PDB entry 1W8D | X-ray diffraction, 2.20 A resolution | chains B and D of the 4 polymer chains in the assembly

== Chain B (and D) ==
Protein: 2,4-dienoyl-CoA reductase, mitochondrial precursor
Source organism: Homo sapiens
Notes: EC 1.3.1.34; chain D of this document is another copy of the same molecule, construct and numbering; everything in this record applies to it too
UniProt: Q16698 (DECR_HUMAN); numbering as in UniProt (aligned over 35-335)
Amino-acid sequence (302 residues; numbered 34 to 335; the number before each row is that of its first residue):
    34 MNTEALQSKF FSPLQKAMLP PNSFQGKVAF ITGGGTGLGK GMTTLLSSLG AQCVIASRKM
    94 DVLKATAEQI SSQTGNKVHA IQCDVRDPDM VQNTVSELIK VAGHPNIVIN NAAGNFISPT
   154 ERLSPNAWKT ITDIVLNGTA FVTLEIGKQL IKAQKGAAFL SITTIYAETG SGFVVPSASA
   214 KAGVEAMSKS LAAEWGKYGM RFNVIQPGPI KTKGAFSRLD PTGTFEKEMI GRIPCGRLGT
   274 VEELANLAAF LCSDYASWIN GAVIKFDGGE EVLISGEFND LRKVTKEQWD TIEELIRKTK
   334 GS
Disordered / not traced: 245-258, 330-335 (chain D: 246-259, 328-335)
Modified residues: Mse34, Mse51, Mse75, Mse93, Mse123, Mse220, Mse233, Mse262 (selenomethionine; parent Met)
Small-molecule neighbours: NADP (NAP; NADP nicotinamide-adenine-dinucleotide phosphate): Gly66, Gly68, Thr69, Gly70, Leu71, Gly72, Ser90, Arg91, Lys92, Cys116, Asp117, Val118, Arg119, Asn144, Ala145, Ala146, Ile167, Ile195, Thr196, Thr197, Lys214, Pro240, Gly241, Pro242, Ile243
Curated features (UniProtKB/Swiss-Prot):
  - active site: Tyr199 (Proton acceptor)
  - binding site (NADP(+)): Gly66 to Leu71, Arg91, Asp117, Lys214, Pro240 to Ile243
  - binding site (substrate): Arg91, Arg119, Phe149, Ser157, Arg251
  - modified residue: Lys42 (N6-acetyllysine), Lys49 (N6-acetyllysine), Thr69 (Phosphothreonine), Lys73 (N6-succinyllysine), Lys97 (N6-acetyllysine), Lys230 (N6-acetyllysine), Lys244 (N6-acetyllysine), Lys260 (N6-acetyllysine), Lys319 (N6-acetyllysine)

== Chain B / chain D interface ==
Residue-residue contacts (82):
  Pro121(B) - Pro158(D)  hydrophobic
  Pro152(B) - Glu227(D)
  Thr153(B) - Leu177(D)
  Thr153(B) - Leu224(D)
  Thr153(B) - Glu227(D)  hydrogen bond
  Thr153(B) - Trp228(D)
  Glu154(B) - Lys181(D)
  Glu154(B) - Ile184(D)
  Glu154(B) - Glu227(D)
  Glu154(B) - Trp228(D)  hydrogen bond
  Glu154(B) - Tyr231(D)  hydrogen bond
  Leu156(B) - Leu177(D)
  Leu156(B) - Lys181(D)  hydrogen bond (backbone-side chain)
  Ser157(B) - Leu177(D)
  Pro158(B) - Pro121(D)  hydrophobic
  Pro158(B) - Phe174(D)
  Pro158(B) - Leu177(D)
  Trp161(B) - Asn170(D)  hydrogen bond
  Trp161(B) - Ala173(D)
  Trp161(B) - Mse220(D)  hydrophobic
  Lys162(B) - Lys162(D)
  Lys162(B) - Asp166(D)
  Lys162(B) - Asn170(D)
  Thr165(B) - Asn170(D)  hydrogen bond
  Leu169(B) - Thr165(D)
  Leu169(B) - Leu169(D)  hydrophobic
  Leu169(B) - Ser212(D)
  Asn170(B) - Trp161(D)  hydrogen bond
  Asn170(B) - Lys162(D)
  Asn170(B) - Thr165(D)  hydrogen bond
  Ala173(B) - Trp161(D)
  Phe174(B) - Pro158(D)
  Leu177(B) - Thr153(D)
  Leu177(B) - Leu156(D)
  Leu177(B) - Ser157(D)
  Leu177(B) - Pro158(D)
  Lys181(B) - Glu154(D)
  Lys181(B) - Leu156(D)  hydrogen bond (side chain-backbone)
  Ile184(B) - Glu154(D)
  Glu201(B) - Lys222(D)  hydrogen bond (backbone-side chain)
  Thr202(B) - Lys222(D)
  Gly203(B) - Ala219(D)
  Gly203(B) - Ser223(D)
  Ser204(B) - Ser223(D)  hydrogen bond (backbone-side chain)
  Gly205(B) - Ser223(D)
  Gly205(B) - Glu227(D)
  Phe206(B) - Glu227(D)  hydrogen bond (backbone-side chain)
  Val208(B) - Ser223(D)
  Val208(B) - Glu227(D)
  Ala211(B) - Ala219(D)
  Ala211(B) - Ser223(D)
  Ser212(B) - Leu169(D)
  Ser212(B) - Gly216(D)  hydrogen bond (side chain-backbone)
  Ser212(B) - Ala219(D)
  Ser212(B) - Mse220(D)  hydrogen bond (side chain-backbone)
  Ala215(B) - Ala215(D)
  Ala215(B) - Ala219(D)  hydrophobic
  Gly216(B) - Ser212(D)  hydrogen bond (backbone-side chain)
  Ala219(B) - Gly203(D)
  Ala219(B) - Ala211(D)
  Ala219(B) - Ala215(D)  hydrophobic
  Mse220(B) - Trp161(D)  hydrophobic
  Mse220(B) - Val208(D)  hydrophobic
  Mse220(B) - Ser212(D)
  Lys222(B) - Glu201(D)  hydrogen bond (side chain-backbone)
  Lys222(B) - Thr202(D)
  Ser223(B) - Gly203(D)
  Ser223(B) - Ser204(D)  hydrogen bond (side chain-backbone)
  Ser223(B) - Gly205(D)
  Ser223(B) - Val208(D)
  Ser223(B) - Ala211(D)
  Leu224(B) - Thr153(D)
  Leu224(B) - Val208(D)  hydrophobic
  Glu227(B) - Pro152(D)
  Glu227(B) - Thr153(D)  hydrogen bond
  Glu227(B) - Glu154(D)
  Glu227(B) - Gly205(D)
  Glu227(B) - Phe206(D)  hydrogen bond (side chain-backbone)
  Glu227(B) - Val208(D)
  Trp228(B) - Thr153(D)
  Trp228(B) - Glu154(D)  hydrogen bond
  Tyr231(B) - Glu154(D)  hydrogen bond
Interface residues without a listed pair, chain B (40 interface residues in all): Ser151, Asp166, Ala200, Lys230
Interface residues without a listed pair, chain D (39 interface residues in all): Ser151, Ala200

== Overview ==
40 residues of chain B face 39 of chain D across their interface, with 21 hydrogen bonds. Among the polar
pairs are Thr153(B)-Glu227(D), Glu154(B)-Trp228(D) and Glu154(B)-Tyr231(D). Bound to chain B: NADP.
Both chains are 2,4-dienoyl-CoA reductase, mitochondrial precursor (Homo sapiens). Entry 1W8D (Binary
structure of human DECR) was determined by X-ray diffraction, deposited together with 1W6U and 1W73.
